Entry 8GUK (electron microscopy, 2.51 A resolution); this record covers chains A and I of the 10 polymer chains in the assembly.

Chain A:
Name: Histone H3.1
Source organism: Homo sapiens
UniProtKB: P68431 (H31_HUMAN); residues 0-135 here correspond to UniProt positions 1-136 (UniProt number = residue number + 1)
Chain sequence (136 residues; row label = number of the first residue in the row; numbering starts at 0):
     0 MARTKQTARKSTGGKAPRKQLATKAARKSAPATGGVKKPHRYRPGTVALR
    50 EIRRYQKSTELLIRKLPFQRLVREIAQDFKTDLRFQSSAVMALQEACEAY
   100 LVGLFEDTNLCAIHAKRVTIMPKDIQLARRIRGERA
Unresolved in the structure: 0-36, 135
Swiss-Prot annotation at these positions:
  - modified residue: Arg2 (Asymmetric dimethylarginine), Thr3 (Phosphothreonine), Lys4 (Allysine), Gln5 (5-glutamyl dopamine), Thr6 (Phosphothreonine), Arg8 (Citrulline), Lys9 (N6,N6,N6-trimethyllysine), Ser10 (ADP-ribosylserine), Thr11 (Phosphothreonine), Lys14 (N6-(2-hydroxyisobutyryl)lysine), Arg17 (Asymmetric dimethylarginine), Lys18 (N6-(2-hydroxyisobutyryl)lysine), Lys23 (N6-(2-hydroxyisobutyryl)lysine), Arg26 (Citrulline), Lys27 (N6,N6,N6-trimethyllysine), Ser28 (ADP-ribosylserine), Lys36 (N6,N6,N6-trimethyllysine), Lys37 (N6-methyllysine), Tyr41 (Phosphotyrosine), Lys56 (N6,N6,N6-trimethyllysine) and 8 more in UniProt
  - lipidation: Lys18 (N6-decanoyllysine)

Chain I:
Molecule: 147-nt DNA strand
Sequence (147 nucleotides; each row starts with the number of its first residue):
     1 CTGGAGAATCCCGGTGCCGAGGCCGCTCAATTGGTCGTAGACAGCTCTAG
    51 CACCGCTTAAACGCACGTACGCGCTGTCCCCCGCGTTTTAACCGCCAAGG
   101 GGATTACTCCCTAGTCTCCAGGCACGTGTCAGATATATACATCCTGT

Chain A / chain I interface:
Pairs across the interface - 29 pairs, chain A then chain I:
  His39(A) with DA7(I), sugar contact; DC84(I), phosphate contact
  Arg40(A) with DG83(I), hydrogen bond to the base; DC84(I), hydrogen bond to the sugar
  Tyr41(A) with DA7(I), hydrogen bond to the sugar; DA8(I), sugar contact; DG83(I), sugar contact; DC84(I), hydrogen bond to the phosphate
  Arg42(A) with DG83(I), sugar contact
  Pro43(A) with DC82(I), phosphate contact; DG83(I), sugar contact
  Gly44(A) with DC82(I), phosphate contact; DG83(I), hydrogen bond to the phosphate
  Thr45(A) with DG83(I), phosphate contact
  Val46(A) with DG83(I), hydrogen bond to the phosphate; DC84(I), phosphate contact
  Ala47(A) with DG83(I), hydrogen bond to the phosphate
  Arg49(A) with DA8(I), phosphate contact
  Arg53(A) with DT9(I), salt bridge to the phosphate
  Lys56(A) with DC10(I), salt bridge to the phosphate
  Arg63(A) with DA91(I), phosphate contact; DC92(I), salt bridge to the phosphate
  Lys64(A) with DC92(I), hydrogen bond to the phosphate
  Leu65(A) with DA91(I), sugar contact; DC92(I), hydrogen bond to the phosphate
  Pro66(A) with DA91(I), phosphate contact
  Arg69(A) with DA91(I), salt bridge to the phosphate
  Arg83(A) with DG100(I), hydrogen bond to the sugar; DG101(I), sugar contact
Interface residues without a listed pair, chain A (19 interface residues in all): Glu50
Interface residues without a listed pair, chain I (12 interface residues in all): DG6

Overview:
The interface between chain A and chain I involves 19 residues on one side and 12 on the other, with 10
hydrogen bonds and 4 salt bridges. Polar pairs include Arg40(A)-DG83(I), Arg40(A)-DC84(I) and Tyr41(A)-DA7(I).
Here chain A is Histone H3.1 (Homo sapiens) and chain I is a 147-nt DNA strand. Entry 8GUK (Human nucleosome
core particle (free form)) was determined by electron microscopy (same publication as 8GUI and 8GUJ).
